7UNE - chains N and O of the 14 polymer chains in the assembly; structure by electron microscopy, 3.73 A resolution.

== Chain N ==
Name: V-type proton ATPase catalytic subunit A
Source organism: Bos taurus
Notes: EC 7.1.2.2
UniProtKB: P31404 (VATA_BOVIN); numbering as in UniProt (aligned over 1-617)
Chain sequence (617 residues; numbered 1 to 617; the number before each row is that of its first residue):
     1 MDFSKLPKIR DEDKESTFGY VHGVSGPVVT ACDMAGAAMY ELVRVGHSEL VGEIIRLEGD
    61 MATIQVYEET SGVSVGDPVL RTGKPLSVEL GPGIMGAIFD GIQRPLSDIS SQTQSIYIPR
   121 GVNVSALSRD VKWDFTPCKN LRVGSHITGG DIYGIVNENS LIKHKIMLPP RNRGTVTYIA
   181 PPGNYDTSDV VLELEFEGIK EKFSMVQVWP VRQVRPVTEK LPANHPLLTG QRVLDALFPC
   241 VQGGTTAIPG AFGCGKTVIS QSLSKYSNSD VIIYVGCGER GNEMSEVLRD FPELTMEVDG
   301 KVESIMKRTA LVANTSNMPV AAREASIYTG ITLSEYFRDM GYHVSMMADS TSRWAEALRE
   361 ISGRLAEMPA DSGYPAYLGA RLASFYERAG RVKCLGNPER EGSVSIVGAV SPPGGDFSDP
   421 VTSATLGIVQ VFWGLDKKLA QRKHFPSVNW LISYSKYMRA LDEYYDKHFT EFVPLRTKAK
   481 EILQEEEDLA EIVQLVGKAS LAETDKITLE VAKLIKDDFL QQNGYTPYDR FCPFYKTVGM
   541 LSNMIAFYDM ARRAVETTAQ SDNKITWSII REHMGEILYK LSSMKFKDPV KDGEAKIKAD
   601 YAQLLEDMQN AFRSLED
Unresolved in the structure: 1-16, 250-256, 617
Swiss-Prot annotation at these positions:
  - binding site (ATP): Gly250 to Thr257
  - modified residue: Thr136 (Phosphothreonine), Ser384 (Phosphoserine)

== Chain O ==
Name: V-type proton ATPase subunit B, brain isoform
Source organism: Bos taurus
UniProtKB: P31408 (VATB2_BOVIN); residue numbers follow UniProt; this construct covers 1-511
Chain sequence (511 residues; each row starts with the number of its first residue):
     1 MALRAMRGIV NGAAPELPVP TSGPLAGSRE QALAVSRNYL SQPRLTYKTV SGVNGPLVIL
    61 DHVKFPRYAE IVHLTLPDGT KRSGQVLEVS GSKAVVQVFE GTSGIDAKKT SCEFTGDILR
   121 TPVSEDMLGR VFNGSGKPID RGPVVLAEDF LDIMGQPINP QCRIYPEEMI QTGISAIDGM
   181 NSIARGQKIP IFSAAGLPHN EIAAQICRQA GLVKKSKDVV DYSEENFAIV FAAMGVNMET
   241 ARFFKSDFEE NGSMDNVCLF LNLANDPTIE RIITPRLALT TAEFLAYQCE KHVLVILTDM
   301 SSYAEALREV SAAREEVPGR RGFPGYMYTD LATIYERAGR VEGRNGSITQ IPILTMPNDD
   361 ITHPIPDLTG YITEGQIYVD RQLHNRQIYP PINVLPSLSR LMKSAIGEGM TRKDHADVSN
   421 QLYACYAIGK DVQAMKAVVG EEALTSDDLL YLEFLQKFER NFIAQGPYEN RTVYETLDIG
   481 WQLLRIFPKE MLKRIPQSTL SEFYPRDSAK H
Unresolved in the structure: 1-38, 216-224, 507-511
Swiss-Prot annotation at these positions:
  - binding site (ATP): Arg400

== How chain N and chain O interact ==
Residue-residue contacts - 57 pairs, chain N then chain O:
  Ala35(N) with Lys108(O)
  Gly36(N) with Asp106(O); Lys108(O)
  Ala37(N) with Asp106(O)
  Ala38(N) with Ile105(O)
  Met39(N) with Val53(O), hydrophobic; Thr102(O); Gly104(O); Ile105(O), hydrogen bond (backbone-backbone)
  Tyr40(N) with Ser103(O)
  Arg56(N) with Val53(O); Asn54(O), hydrogen bond
  Leu57(N) with Gly52(O); Val53(O), hydrogen bond (backbone-backbone); Ile105(O); Ala107(O)
  Glu58(N) with Ser51(O)
  Gly59(N) with Ser51(O), hydrogen bond (backbone-backbone); Ala107(O)
  Lys220(N) with Met238(O); Arg242(O), hydrogen bond (backbone-side chain)
  Leu221(N) with Arg242(O), hydrogen bond (backbone-side chain)
  Pro222(N) with Arg242(O)
  Met368(N) with Ala312(O); Glu315(O); Glu316(O)
  Pro369(N) with Pro318(O)
  Ala370(N) with Arg308(O); Gly322(O)
  Asp371(N) with Arg308(O), salt bridge
  Ala376(N) with Arg308(O); Glu309(O); Ala312(O), hydrophobic
  Tyr377(N) with Glu309(O)
  Ala380(N) with Thr268(O); Glu309(O)
  Ala383(N) with Ala264(O); Asn265(O)
  Glu387(N) with Asn237(O); Met238(O), hydrogen bond (side chain-backbone)
  Leu426(N) with Ala195(O)
  Gln430(N) with Asn237(O), hydrogen bond; Glu239(O)
  Leu451(N) with Arg381(O); Asn385(O)
  Tyr457(N) with Glu239(O)
  Arg459(N) with Phe243(O); Asp247(O), salt bridge; Tyr468(O), hydrogen bond
  Glu481(N) with Arg386(O)
  Gln484(N) with Asn385(O); Arg386(O)
  Asp488(N) with Gln382(O), hydrogen bond
  Ile492(N) with Ala437(O)
  Val496(N) with Val438(O)
  Ser500(N) with Val439(O); Gly440(O)
Also at the interface, not in a pair above, chain N (41 interface residues in all): Ile55, Ala223, Phe417, Ile428, Tyr454, Thr477, Lys480, Asp505
Also at the interface, not in a pair above, chain O (44 interface residues in all): Gly55, Lys109, Gly196, Arg321, Asn358, Gln387, Lys436

== In short ==
Chain N and chain O form an interface of 41 and 44 residues respectively; the contacts include 10 hydrogen
bonds and 2 salt bridges. Polar pairs include Asp371(N)-Arg308(O), Arg459(N)-Asp247(O) and Arg56(N)-Asn54(O).
Chain N is V-type proton ATPase catalytic subunit A and chain O is V-type proton ATPase subunit B, brain
isoform, both from Bos taurus; the structure, The V1 region of bovine V-ATPase in complex with human mEAK7
(focused refinement), was determined by electron microscopy.
